PDB entry 2XPZ | X-ray diffraction, 2.30 A resolution | chain A

# Chain A
Name: Leukotriene A-4 hydrolase
From: Saccharomyces cerevisiae
Notes: EC 3.3.2.6
UniProt: Q10740 (LKHA4_YEAST); residues 40-671 here = UniProt positions 40-671
Sequence (632 residues; numbered 40 to 671; the number before each row is that of its first residue):
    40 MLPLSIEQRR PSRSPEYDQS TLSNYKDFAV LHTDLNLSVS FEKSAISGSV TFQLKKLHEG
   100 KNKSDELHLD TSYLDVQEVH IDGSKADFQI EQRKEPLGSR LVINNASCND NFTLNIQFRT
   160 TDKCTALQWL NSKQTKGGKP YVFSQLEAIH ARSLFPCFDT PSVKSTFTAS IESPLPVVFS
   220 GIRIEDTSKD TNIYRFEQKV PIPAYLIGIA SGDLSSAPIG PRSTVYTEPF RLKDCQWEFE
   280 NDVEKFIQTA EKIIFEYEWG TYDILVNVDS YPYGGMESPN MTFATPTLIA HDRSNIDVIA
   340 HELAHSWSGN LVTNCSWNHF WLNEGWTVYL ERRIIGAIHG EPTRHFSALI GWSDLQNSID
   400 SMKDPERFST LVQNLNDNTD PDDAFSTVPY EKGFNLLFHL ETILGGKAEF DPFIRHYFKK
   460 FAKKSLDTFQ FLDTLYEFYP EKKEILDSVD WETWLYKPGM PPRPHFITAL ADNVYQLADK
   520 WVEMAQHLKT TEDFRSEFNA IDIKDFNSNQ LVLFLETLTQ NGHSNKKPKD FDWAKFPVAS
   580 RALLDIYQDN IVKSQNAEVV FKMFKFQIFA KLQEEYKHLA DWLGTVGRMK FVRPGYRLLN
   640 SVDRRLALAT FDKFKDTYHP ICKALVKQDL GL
Disordered / not traced: 99-101, 227-228
Swiss-Prot annotation at these positions:
  - active site: E341 (Proton acceptor), Y429 (Proton donor)
  - binding site (substrate): Q184 to E186, P311 to E316
  - binding site (Zn(2+)): H340, H344, E363
Metal / ion sites: Zn2+: H340, H344, E363

# Summary
H340, H344 and E363 form the Zn2+ site. UniProt lists active-site residues E341 and Y429, 9 substrate-binding
residues and 3 Zn2+-binding residues.
Chain A is Leukotriene A-4 hydrolase (Saccharomyces cerevisiae); the structure, Structure of native yeast LTA4
hydrolase, was determined by X-ray diffraction (same publication as 2XPY and 2XQ0).
